6BQF - chains B and C of the 12 polymer chains in the assembly; structure by X-ray diffraction, 3.35 A resolution.

Chain B:
Molecule: DNA-directed RNA polymerase II subunit RPB2
From: Saccharomyces cerevisiae (strain ATCC 204508 / S288c)
Notes: EC 2.7.7.6
Reference sequence: P08518 (RPB2_YEAST); residue numbers follow UniProt; this construct covers 1-1224
Chain sequence (1224 residues; numbered 1 to 1224; the number before each row is that of its first residue):
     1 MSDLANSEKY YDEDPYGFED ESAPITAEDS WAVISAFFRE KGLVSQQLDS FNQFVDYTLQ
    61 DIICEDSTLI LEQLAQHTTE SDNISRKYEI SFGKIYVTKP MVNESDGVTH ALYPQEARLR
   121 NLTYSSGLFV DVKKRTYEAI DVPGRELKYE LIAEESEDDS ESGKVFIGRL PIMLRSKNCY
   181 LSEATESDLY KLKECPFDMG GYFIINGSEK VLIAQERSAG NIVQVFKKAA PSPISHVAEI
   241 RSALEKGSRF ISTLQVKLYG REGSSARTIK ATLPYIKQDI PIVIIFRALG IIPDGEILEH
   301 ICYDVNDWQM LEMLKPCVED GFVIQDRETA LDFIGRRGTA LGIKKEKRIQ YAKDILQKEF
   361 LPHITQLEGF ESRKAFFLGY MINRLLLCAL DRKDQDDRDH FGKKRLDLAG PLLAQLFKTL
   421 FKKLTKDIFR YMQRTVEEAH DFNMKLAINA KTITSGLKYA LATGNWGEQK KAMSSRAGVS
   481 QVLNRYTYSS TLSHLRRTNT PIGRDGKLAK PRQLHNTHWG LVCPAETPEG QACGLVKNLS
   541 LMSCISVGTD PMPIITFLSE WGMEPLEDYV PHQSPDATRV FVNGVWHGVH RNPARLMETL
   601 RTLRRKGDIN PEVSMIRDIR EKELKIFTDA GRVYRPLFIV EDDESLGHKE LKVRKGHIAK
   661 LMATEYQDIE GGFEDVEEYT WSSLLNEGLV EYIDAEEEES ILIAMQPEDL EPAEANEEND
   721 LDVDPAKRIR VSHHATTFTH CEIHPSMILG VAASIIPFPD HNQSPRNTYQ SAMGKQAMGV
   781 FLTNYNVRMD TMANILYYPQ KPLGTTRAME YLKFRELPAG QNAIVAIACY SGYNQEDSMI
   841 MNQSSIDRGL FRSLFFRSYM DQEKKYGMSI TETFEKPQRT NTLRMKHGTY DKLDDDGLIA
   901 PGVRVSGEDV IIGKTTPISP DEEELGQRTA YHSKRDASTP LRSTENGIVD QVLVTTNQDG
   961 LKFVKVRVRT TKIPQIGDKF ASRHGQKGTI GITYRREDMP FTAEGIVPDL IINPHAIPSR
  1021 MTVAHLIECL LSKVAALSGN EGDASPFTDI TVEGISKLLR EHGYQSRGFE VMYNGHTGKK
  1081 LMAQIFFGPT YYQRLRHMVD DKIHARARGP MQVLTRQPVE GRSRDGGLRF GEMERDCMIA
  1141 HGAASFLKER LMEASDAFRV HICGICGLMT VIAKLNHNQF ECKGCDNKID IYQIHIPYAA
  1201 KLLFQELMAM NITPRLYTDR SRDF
Not modelled in the structure: 1-19, 71-88, 135-163, 244-250, 339-344, 436-445, 503-508, 669-677, 713-721, 919-928, 1221-1224
Bound ions: Zn2+: Cys-1163, Cys-1166, Cys-1182

Chain C:
Molecule: DNA-directed RNA polymerase II subunit RPB3
From: Saccharomyces cerevisiae (strain ATCC 204508 / S288c)
Reference sequence: P16370 (RPB3_YEAST); numbering as in UniProt (aligned over 1-318)
Chain sequence (318 residues; row label = number of the first residue in the row):
     1 MSEEGPQVKI REASKDNVDF ILSNVDLAMA NSLRRVMIAE IPTLAIDSVE VETNTTVLAD
    61 EFIAHRLGLI PLQSMDIEQL EYSRDCFCED HCDKCSVVLT LQAFGESEST TNVYSKDLVI
   121 VSNLMGRNIG HPIIQDKEGN GVLICKLRKG QELKLTCVAK KGIAKEHAKW GPAAAIEFEY
   181 DPWNKLKHTD YWYEQDSAKE WPQSKNCEYE DPPNEGDPFD YKAQADTFYM NVESVGSIPV
   241 DQVVVRGIDT LQKKVASILL ALTQMDQDKV NFASGDNNTA SNMLGSNEDV MMTGAEQDPY
   301 SNASQMGNTG SGGYDNAW
Not modelled in the structure: 1-2, 269-318
Curated features (UniProtKB/Swiss-Prot):
  - binding site (Zn(2+)): Cys-86, Cys-88, Cys-92, Cys-95
  - modified residue: Ser-2 (N-acetylserine)
  - natural variant: Ala-30 (A30D: In mutant RPB3-1)
  - mutagenesis: Lys-9 (K9E: Transcript termination readthrough)
Bound ions: Zn2+: Cys-86, Cys-88, Cys-92, Cys-95

Interface between chain B and chain C:
Residue-residue contacts (83; chain B residue first):
  Tyr-797(B) / Glu-61(C)
  Tyr-797(B) / Phe-62(C)  hydrophobic
  Tyr-798(B) / Phe-62(C)
  Tyr-798(B) / His-65(C)
  Tyr-798(B) / Arg-66(C)  hydrogen bond
  Ser-844(B) / Ala-168(C)
  Asp-847(B) / His-65(C)  hydrogen bond (backbone-side chain)
  Asp-847(B) / His-167(C)
  Asp-847(B) / Ala-168(C)
  Arg-848(B) / His-65(C)
  Arg-848(B) / Ala-168(C)
  Gly-849(B) / His-65(C)
  Arg-852(B) / His-65(C)
  Leu-854(B) / Glu-61(C)
  Arg-969(B) / Ala-59(C)
  Arg-969(B) / Asp-60(C)  salt bridge
  Arg-969(B) / Glu-61(C)  salt bridge
  Thr-971(B) / Glu-61(C)  hydrogen bond
  Arg-995(B) / Lys-165(C)
  Arg-996(B) / Arg-34(C)
  Arg-996(B) / Ile-38(C)
  Arg-996(B) / Ala-173(C)
  Arg-996(B) / Ala-174(C)  hydrogen bond (side chain-backbone)
  Glu-997(B) / Arg-34(C)  hydrogen bond (backbone-side chain)
  Glu-997(B) / Arg-35(C)
  Glu-997(B) / Ile-38(C)
  Glu-997(B) / Ala-39(C)
  Asp-998(B) / Arg-35(C)  salt bridge
  Met-999(B) / Arg-34(C)
  Phe-1001(B) / Arg-34(C)
  Phe-1001(B) / Phe-178(C)  hydrophobic
  Ala-1003(B) / Glu-177(C)
  Ala-1003(B) / Phe-178(C)  hydrogen bond (backbone-backbone)
  Ala-1003(B) / Glu-179(C)
  Glu-1004(B) / Glu-177(C)
  Gly-1005(B) / Ile-176(C)
  Arg-1060(B) / Lys-199(C)  hydrogen bond (side chain-backbone)
  Arg-1060(B) / Glu-200(C)  hydrogen bond (side chain-backbone)
  Arg-1060(B) / Pro-202(C)
  Gly-1063(B) / Pro-202(C)
  Tyr-1064(B) / Pro-202(C)
  Gln-1065(B) / Trp-192(C)
  Gln-1065(B) / Glu-200(C)
  Gln-1065(B) / Trp-201(C)
  Gln-1065(B) / Pro-202(C)
  Arg-1067(B) / Trp-192(C)
  Arg-1067(B) / Glu-194(C)  salt bridge
  Phe-1069(B) / Trp-192(C)  hydrophobic
  Phe-1069(B) / Trp-201(C)  hydrophobic
  Glu-1070(B) / Trp-201(C)
  Val-1071(B) / Tyr-191(C)  hydrophobic
  Val-1071(B) / Trp-201(C)  hydrophobic
  Tyr-1073(B) / Phe-178(C)
  Tyr-1073(B) / Glu-179(C)
  Tyr-1073(B) / Tyr-180(C)  hydrophobic
  Gly-1075(B) / Asn-31(C)
  Gly-1075(B) / Arg-34(C)  hydrogen bond (backbone-side chain)
  Gly-1075(B) / Arg-35(C)  hydrogen bond (backbone-side chain)
  His-1076(B) / Asn-31(C)  hydrogen bond (backbone-side chain)
  Thr-1077(B) / Leu-27(C)
  Thr-1077(B) / Asn-31(C)  hydrogen bond (backbone-side chain)
  Gly-1078(B) / Leu-27(C)
  Gly-1078(B) / Asn-31(C)  hydrogen bond (backbone-side chain)
  Gly-1078(B) / Phe-178(C)
  Gly-1078(B) / Tyr-180(C)
  Lys-1079(B) / Leu-27(C)
  Lys-1079(B) / Tyr-180(C)
  Lys-1079(B) / His-188(C)
  Lys-1080(B) / Tyr-180(C)  hydrogen bond (backbone-side chain)
  Lys-1080(B) / Asp-181(C)  hydrogen bond (side chain-backbone)
  Lys-1080(B) / His-188(C)
  Lys-1080(B) / Thr-189(C)
  Leu-1081(B) / His-188(C)
  Leu-1081(B) / Thr-189(C)  hydrogen bond (backbone-side chain)
  Met-1082(B) / Lys-187(C)
  Met-1082(B) / His-188(C)
  Met-1082(B) / Thr-189(C)
  Met-1082(B) / Asp-190(C)  hydrogen bond (backbone-backbone)
  Gln-1084(B) / Thr-189(C)
  Gln-1084(B) / Asp-190(C)  hydrogen bond (side chain-backbone)
  Gln-1084(B) / Tyr-191(C)
  Gln-1084(B) / Trp-192(C)  hydrogen bond (side chain-backbone)
  Gln-1084(B) / Trp-201(C)
Other interface residues (no listed pair), chain B (40 interface residues in all): Asn-786, Asn-1074, Ala-1083
Other interface residues (no listed pair), chain C (37 interface residues in all): Val-57, Leu-69, Ala-175

Summary:
Chain B and chain C form an interface of 40 and 37 residues respectively, with 19 hydrogen bonds and 4 salt
bridges. Polar contacts include Arg-969(B)/Asp-60(C), Arg-969(B)/Glu-61(C) and Asp-998(B)/Arg-35(C). From
UniProt: 4 Zn2+-binding residues and one mutagenesis site on chain C.
Here chain B is DNA-directed RNA polymerase II subunit RPB2 and chain C is DNA-directed RNA polymerase II
subunit RPB3, both from Saccharomyces cerevisiae (strain ATCC 204508 / S288c). Entry 6BQF (Pol II elongation
complex with 'dT-AP' at i+1, i-1 position) was determined by X-ray diffraction (same publication as 6BLO,
6BLP, 6BM2 and 6BM4).
